Entry 3J9U (electron microscopy, 7.60 A resolution (low resolution: residue-level contacts below are approximate; hydrogen-bond / salt-bridge calls are withheld)); this record covers chains D and E of the 28 polymer chains in the assembly.

Chain D:
Protein: V-type proton ATPase subunit B
Source organism: Saccharomyces cerevisiae
UniProt: P16140 (VATB_YEAST); residues 1-517 here = UniProt positions 1-517
Chain sequence (517 residues; row label = number of the first residue in the row):
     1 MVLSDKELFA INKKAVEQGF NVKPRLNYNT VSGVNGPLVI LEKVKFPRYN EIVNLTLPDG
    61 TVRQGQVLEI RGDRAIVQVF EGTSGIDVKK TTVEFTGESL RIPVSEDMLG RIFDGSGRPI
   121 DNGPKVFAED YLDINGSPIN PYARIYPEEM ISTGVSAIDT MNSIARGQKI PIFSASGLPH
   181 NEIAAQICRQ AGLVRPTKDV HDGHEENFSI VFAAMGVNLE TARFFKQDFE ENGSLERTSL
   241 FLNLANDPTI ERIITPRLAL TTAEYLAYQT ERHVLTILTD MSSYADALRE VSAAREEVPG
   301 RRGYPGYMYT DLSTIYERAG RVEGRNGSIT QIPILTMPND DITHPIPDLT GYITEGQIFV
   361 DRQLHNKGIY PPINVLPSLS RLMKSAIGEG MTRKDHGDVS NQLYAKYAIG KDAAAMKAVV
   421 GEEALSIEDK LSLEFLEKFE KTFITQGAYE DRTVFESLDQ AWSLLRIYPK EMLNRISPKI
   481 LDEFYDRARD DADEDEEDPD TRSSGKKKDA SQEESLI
Disordered / not traced: 1-28, 486-517

Chain E:
Protein: V-type proton ATPase catalytic subunit A
Source organism: Saccharomyces cerevisiae
Notes: EC 3.6.3.14, 3.1.-.-
UniProt: P17255 (VATA_YEAST); the construct lacks a stretch of the UniProt sequence, so the offset changes along the chain: 1-282 = UniProt 2-283; 283-616 = UniProt 738-1071
Chain sequence (616 residues; each row starts with the number of its first residue):
     1 AGAIENARKE IKRISLEDHA ESEYGAIYSV SGPVVIAENM IGCAMYELVK VGHDNLVGEV
    61 IRIDGDKATI QVYEETAGLT VGDPVLRTGK PLSVELGPGL METIYDGIQR PLKAIKEESQ
   121 SIYIPRGIDT PALDRTIKWQ FTPGKFQVGD HISGGDIYGS VFENSLISSH KILLPPRSRG
   181 TITWIAPAGE YTLDEKILEV EFDGKKSDFT LYHTWPVRVP RPVTEKLSAD YPLLTGQRVL
   241 DALFPCVQGG TTCIPGAFGC GKTVISQSLS KYSNSDAIIY VGCGERGNEM AEVLMEFPEL
   301 YTEMSGTKEP IMKRTTLVAN TSNMPVAARE ASIYTGITLA EYFRDQGKNV SMIADSSSRW
   361 AEALREISGR LGEMPADQGF PAYLGAKLAS FYERAGKAVA LGSPDRTGSV SIVAAVSPAG
   421 GDFSDPVTTA TLGITQVFWG LDKKLAQRKH FPSINTSVSY SKYTNVLNKF YDSNYPEFPV
   481 LRDRMKEILS NAEELEQVVQ LVGKSALSDS DKITLDVATL IKEDFLQQNG YSTYDAFCPI
   541 WKTFDMMRAF ISYHDEAQKA VANGANWSKL ADSTGDVKHA VSSSKFFEPS RGEKEVHGEF
   601 EKLLSTMQER FAESTD
Disordered / not traced: 1-23

How chain D and chain E interact:
Residue-residue contacts - 88 pairs, chain D then chain E:
  S32(D) with G65(E)
  G33(D) with I63(E)
  V34(D) with M45(E); R62(E); I63(E); D64(E)
  N35(D) with D64(E)
  G36(D) with R62(E)
  P37(D) with Y383(E)
  T83(D) with R62(E)
  S84(D) with Y46(E); R62(E)
  G85(D) with A44(E); M45(E)
  I86(D) with C43(E); M45(E)
  D87(D) with G42(E); C43(E)
  V88(D) with I41(E); G42(E); M45(E)
  K89(D) with G42(E)
  K90(D) with G42(E)
  S176(D) with L432(E); V458(E); Y460(E)
  G177(D) with S457(E); V458(E); S459(E); Y460(E)
  L178(D) with Y460(E)
  P179(D) with Y460(E); K462(E)
  N181(D) with K462(E)
  E182(D) with N465(E)
  V217(D) with E393(E)
  N218(D) with E393(E); I434(E); Q436(E)
  L219(D) with K226(E); E393(E)
  E220(D) with K226(E); L227(E); A229(E)
  T221(D) with Q436(E)
  R223(D) with S228(E)
  A245(D) with A389(E); S390(E); E393(E)
  N246(D) with S390(E); E393(E)
  R289(D) with A376(E); D377(E); P426(E)
  E290(D) with A382(E); Y383(E); G385(E); A386(E)
  A293(D) with M374(E); A382(E)
  G303(D) with A376(E)
  N339(D) with F423(E)
  D341(D) with S424(E)
  H344(D) with S424(E)
  R362(D) with S457(E); V458(E)
  Q363(D) with S490(E)
  N366(D) with T456(E); S457(E); K486(E); E487(E); S490(E)
  K367(D) with D483(E); E487(E); S490(E); N491(E); E494(E)
  K417(D) with S508(E)
  A418(D) with A506(E); L507(E); S508(E); D511(E)
  V419(D) with V498(E); V502(E); A506(E)
  G421(D) with S508(E)
  E422(D) with S508(E); S510(E)
Other interface residues (no listed pair), chain D (52 interface residues in all): H180, L244, T249, E297, R302, P338, H365, A415
Other interface residues (no listed pair), chain E (58 interface residues in all): R87, Q378, K397, T429, G433, S461, Y463, L495

Overview:
52 residues of chain D and 58 residues of chain E are in contact.
Chain D is V-type proton ATPase subunit B and chain E is V-type proton ATPase catalytic subunit A, both from
Saccharomyces cerevisiae; the structure, Yeast V-ATPase state 2, was determined by electron microscopy,
deposited together with 3J9T and 3J9V.
